PDB entry 7UWD | electron microscopy, 4.10 A resolution (low resolution: residue-level contacts below are approximate; hydrogen-bond / salt-bridge calls are withheld) | chains G and H of the 31 polymer chains in the assembly

[Chain G]
Name: V-type proton ATPase subunit E
From: Citrus limon
UniProtKB: Q9MB46 (VATE_CITUN); residues 1-230 here = UniProt positions 1-230
Sequence (230 residues; numbered 1 to 230; the number before each row is that of its first residue):
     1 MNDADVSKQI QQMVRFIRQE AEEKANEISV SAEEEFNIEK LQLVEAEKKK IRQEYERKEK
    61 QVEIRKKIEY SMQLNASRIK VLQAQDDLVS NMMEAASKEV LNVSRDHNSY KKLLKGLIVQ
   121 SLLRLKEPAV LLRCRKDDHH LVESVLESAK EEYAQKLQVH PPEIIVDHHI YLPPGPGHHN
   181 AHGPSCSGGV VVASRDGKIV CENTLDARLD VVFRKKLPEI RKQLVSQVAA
Not modelled in the structure: 1-11, 167-177, 227-230

[Chain H]
Name: V-type proton ATPase subunit G
From: Citrus limon
UniProtKB: A0A067DRZ4 (A0A067DRZ4_CITSI); residues 1-110 here = UniProt positions 1-110
Sequence (110 residues; numbered 1 to 110; the number before each row is that of its first residue):
     1 MASNRGHGGI QQLLAAEQEA QHIVAAARNA KMARLRQAKE EAEREIAEHR AQVEREFQRK
    61 LAESSGDSGA NVKRLEQETE VKIHHLNAGA EKIQYDVVQM LLKHVTTVKN
Not modelled in the structure: 1-13

[Interface between chain G and chain H]
Pairs across the interface - 40 pairs, chain G then chain H:
  Ala21(G) - Ile23(H)
  Ala25(G) - Ile23(H)
  Ile28(G) - Ala27(H)
  Ser29(G) - Ala30(H)
  Ala32(G) - Ala30(H)
  Ala32(G) - Arg34(H)
  Phe36(G) - Arg34(H)
  Leu43(G) - Glu45(H)
  Val44(G) - Glu45(H)
  Ile51(G) - Val53(H)
  Tyr55(G) - Val53(H)
  Val81(G) - Ile83(H)
  Ala84(G) - Ile83(H)
  Gln85(G) - Leu86(H)
  Leu88(G) - Leu86(H)
  Leu88(G) - Asn87(H)
  Met92(G) - Gln94(H)
  Ala95(G) - Val98(H)
  Ala96(G) - Val98(H)
  Ala96(G) - Leu102(H)
  Glu99(G) - Val98(H)
  Glu99(G) - Leu102(H)
  Val100(G) - Leu102(H)
  Val103(G) - Leu102(H)
  Leu113(G) - Thr106(H)
  Gly116(G) - Val108(H)
  Gly116(G) - Asn110(H)
  Leu117(G) - Val108(H)
  Val119(G) - Asn110(H)
  Leu205(G) - Val105(H)
  Arg208(G) - Val105(H)
  Arg208(G) - Thr107(H)
  Arg208(G) - Val108(H)
  Val212(G) - Leu101(H)
  Val212(G) - His104(H)
  Val212(G) - Val105(H)
  Phe213(G) - Leu101(H)
  Ile220(G) - Val97(H)
  Gln223(G) - Ile93(H)
  Ser226(G) - Gly89(H)
Also at the interface, not in a pair above, chain G (41 interface residues in all): Ile17, Arg18, Glu39, Lys40, Glu47, Lys48, Lys80, Gln120, Leu209, Leu224
Also at the interface, not in a pair above, chain H (33 interface residues in all): Ala16, Glu19, Lys31, Ala38, Glu41, Glu48, His49, Thr79, Lys82, His85, Ala90

[In short]
Chain G and chain H form an interface of 41 and 33 residues respectively.
Here chain G is V-type proton ATPase subunit E and chain H is V-type proton ATPase subunit G, both from Citrus
limon. Entry 7UWD (Citrus V-ATPase State 2, H in contact with subunits AB) was determined by electron
microscopy, deposited together with 7UW9, 7UWA, 7UWB and 7UWC.
